PDB entry 1FZA | X-ray diffraction, 2.90 A resolution | chains B and C of the 6 polymer chains in the assembly

[Chain B]
Molecule: Fibrinogen
From: Homo sapiens
Notes: fragment: fragment d
UniProt: P02675 (FIBB_HUMAN); residues 134-461 here correspond to UniProt positions 164-491 (UniProt number = residue number + 30)
Chain sequence (328 residues; numbered 134 to 461; the number before each row is that of its first residue):
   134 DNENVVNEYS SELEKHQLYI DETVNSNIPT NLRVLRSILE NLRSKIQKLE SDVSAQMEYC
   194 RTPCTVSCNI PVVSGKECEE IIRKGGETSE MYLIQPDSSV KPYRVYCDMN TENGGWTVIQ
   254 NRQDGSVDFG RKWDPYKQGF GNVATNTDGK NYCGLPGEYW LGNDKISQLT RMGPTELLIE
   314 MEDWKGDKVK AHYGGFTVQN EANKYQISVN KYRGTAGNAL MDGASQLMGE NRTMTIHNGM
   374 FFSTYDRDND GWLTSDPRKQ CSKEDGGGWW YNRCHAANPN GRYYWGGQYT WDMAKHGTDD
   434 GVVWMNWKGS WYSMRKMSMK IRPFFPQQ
Not modelled in the structure: 134-147, 461
Cystine bridges: Cys201-Cys286, Cys211-Cys240, Cys394-Cys407

[Chain C]
Molecule: Fibrinogen
From: Homo sapiens
Notes: fragment: fragment d
UniProt: P02679 (FIBG_HUMAN); aligned to UniProt positions 111-429 over residues 88-406 (the alignment contains insertions or deletions, so no single offset holds)
Chain sequence (319 residues; row label = number of the first residue in the row):
    88 KMLEEIMKYE ASILTHDSSI RYLQEIYNSN NQKIVNLKEK VAQLEAQCQE PCKDTVQIHD
   148 ITGKDCQDIA NKGAKQSGLY FIKPLKANQQ FLVYCEIDGS GNGWTVFQKR LDGSVDFKKN
   208 WIQYKEGFGH LSPTGTTEFW LGNEKIHLIS TQSAIPYALR VELEDWNGRT STADYAMFKV
   268 GPEADKYRLT YAYFAGGDAG DAFDGFDFGD DPSDKFFTSH NGMQFSTWDN DNDKFEGNCA
   328 EQDGSGWWMN KCHAGHLNGV YYQGGTYSKA STPNGYDNGI IWATWKTRWY SMKKTTMKII
   388 PFNRLTIGEG QQHHLGGAK
Not modelled in the structure: 397-406
Construct notes: conflict Lys88 (Ile114 in P02679)
Cystine bridges: Cys153-Cys182, Cys326-Cys339
Bound ions: Ca2+: Asp318, Asp320, Phe322, Gly324

[Chain B / chain C interface]
Cross-chain cystine bridges: Cys197(B)-Cys139(C)
Contacting residue pairs - 82 pairs, chain B then chain C:
  Glu155(B) with Tyr96(C), hydrogen bond
  Asn158(B) with Tyr96(C); Ser99(C), hydrogen bond; Ile100(C); His103(C)
  Ile161(B) with His103(C)
  Pro162(B) with His103(C)
  Leu165(B) with His103(C); Ile107(C), hydrophobic
  Arg169(B) with Tyr109(C), hydrogen bond
  Leu172(B) with Ile113(C), hydrophobic; Tyr114(C), hydrophobic; Asn117(C)
  Glu173(B) with Tyr109(C)
  Leu175(B) with Asn117(C)
  Arg176(B) with Ile113(C); Asn117(C), hydrogen bond (backbone-side chain); Lys120(C)
  Ile179(B) with Asn117(C); Lys120(C); Ile121(C), hydrophobic
  Gln180(B) with Lys120(C)
  Leu182(B) with Leu124(C), hydrophobic
  Glu183(B) with Lys120(C); Leu124(C)
  Ser187(B) with Lys127(C), hydrogen bond
  Gln189(B) with Leu131(C)
  Met190(B) with Lys127(C); Gln130(C); Leu131(C)
  Cys197(B) with Cys139(C), disulfide; Lys140(C), hydrogen bond (backbone-backbone)
  Thr198(B) with Cys139(C); Lys140(C)
  Val199(B) with Cys139(C), hydrophobic; Lys140(C), hydrogen bond (backbone-backbone); Asp141(C); Thr142(C), hydrogen bond (backbone-backbone)
  Ser200(B) with Asp141(C); Thr142(C), hydrogen bond
  Cys201(B) with Asp141(C), hydrogen bond (backbone-side chain); Val143(C)
  Asn202(B) with His217(C); Ser219(C)
  Ile203(B) with Gly216(C); His217(C); Leu218(C), hydrogen bond (backbone-backbone)
  Pro204(B) with Gly216(C); His217(C)
  Val205(B) with Gly214(C); Phe215(C); Gly216(C), hydrogen bond (backbone-backbone); Leu218(C), hydrophobic; Phe226(C), hydrophobic; Trp227(C); Leu228(C); Lys232(C), hydrogen bond (backbone-side chain)
  Val206(B) with Glu213(C); Gly214(C)
  Arg216(B) with Ile209(C)
  Lys217(B) with Ile209(C); Glu213(C)
  Gly218(B) with Gln210(C)
  Glu220(B) with Gln210(C), hydrogen bond
  Glu223(B) with His217(C), salt bridge
  Gln228(B) with Gln176(C), hydrogen bond; Gln177(C)
  Ser231(B) with Gln176(C)
  Lys234(B) with Gln177(C)
  Pro235(B) with Phe168(C), hydrophobic
  Arg237(B) with Asp141(C), salt bridge; Val143(C)
  Asp261(B) with Glu132(C); Gln136(C)
  Gly263(B) with Glu132(C)
  Arg264(B) with Gln136(C), hydrogen bond (side chain-backbone)
  Gly274(B) with Pro138(C)
  Asn275(B) with Pro138(C); Cys139(C), hydrogen bond (side chain-backbone)
  Asn284(B) with Thr223(C), hydrogen bond (side chain-backbone)
  Tyr285(B) with His217(C)
  Asp398(B) with Glu132(C)
Interface residues without a listed pair, chain B (48 interface residues in all): Val186, Met224, Leu226
Interface residues without a listed pair, chain C (45 interface residues in all): Leu110, Val128, Leu179, Lys206, Pro220

[Summary]
The interface between chain B and chain C involves 48 residues on one side and 45 on the other, with 1
disulfide bond, 18 hydrogen bonds and 2 salt bridges. Among the polar pairs are Glu223(B)-His217(C),
Arg237(B)-Asp141(C) and Glu155(B)-Tyr96(C).
Here chain B is Fibrinogen and chain C is Fibrinogen, both from Homo sapiens. Entry 1FZA (Crystal structure of
fibrinogen fragment D) was determined by X-ray diffraction (same publication as 1FZB).
